Entry 6BJC (electron microscopy, 3.30 A resolution); this record covers chains C and D of the 14 polymer chains in the assembly.

# Chain C
Name: Tubulin alpha-1B chain
Organism: Sus scrofa
UniProt: Q2XVP4 (TBA1B_PIG); residues 1-451 here = UniProt positions 1-451
Chain sequence (451 residues; numbered 1 to 451; the number before each row is that of its first residue):
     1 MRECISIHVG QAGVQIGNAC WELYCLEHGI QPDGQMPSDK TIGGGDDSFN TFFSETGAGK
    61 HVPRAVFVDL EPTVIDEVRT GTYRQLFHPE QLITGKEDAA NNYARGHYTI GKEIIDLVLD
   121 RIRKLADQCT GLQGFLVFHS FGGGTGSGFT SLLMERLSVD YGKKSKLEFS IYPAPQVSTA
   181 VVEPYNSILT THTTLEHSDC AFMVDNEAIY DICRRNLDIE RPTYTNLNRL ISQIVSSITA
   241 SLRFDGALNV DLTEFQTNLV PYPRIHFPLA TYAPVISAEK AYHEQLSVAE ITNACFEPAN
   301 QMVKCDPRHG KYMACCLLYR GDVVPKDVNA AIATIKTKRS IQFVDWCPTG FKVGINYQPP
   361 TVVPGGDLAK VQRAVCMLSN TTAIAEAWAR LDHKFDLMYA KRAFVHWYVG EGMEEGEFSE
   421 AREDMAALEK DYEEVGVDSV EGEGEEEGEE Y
Disordered / not traced: 38-46, 440-451
Ligand contacts: GTP (guanosine-5'-triphosphate): Gly-10, Gln-11, Ala-12, Gln-15, Asp-69, Asp-98, Ala-99, Ala-100, Asn-101, Ser-140, Gly-143, Gly-144, Thr-145, Gly-146, Ile-171, Thr-179, Glu-183, Asn-206, Tyr-224, Leu-227, Asn-228, Ile-231

# Chain D
Name: Tubulin beta chain
Organism: Sus scrofa
UniProt: P02554 (TBB_PIG); the author numbering skips numbers that UniProt does not, so the offset changes along the chain: 1-44 = UniProt 1-44; 47-360 = UniProt 45-358; 369-455 = UniProt 359-445
Chain sequence (445 residues; each row starts with the number of its first residue; note: 10 numbers in that range are skipped by the numbering (no residue carries them; nothing is unmodelled there)):
     1 MREIVHIQAG QCGNQIGAKF WEVISDEHGI DPTGSYHGDS DLQL
    47 ERINVYYNEA AGNKYVPRAI LVDLEPGTMD SVRSGPFGQI FRPDNFVFGQ SGAGNNWAKG
   107 HYTEGAELVD SVLDVVRKES ESCDCLQGFQ LTHSLGGGTG SGMGTLLISK IREEYPDRIM
   167 NTFSVVPSPK VSDTVVEPYN ATLSVHQLVE NTDETYCIDN EALYDICFRT LKLTTPTYGD
   227 LNHLVSATMS GVTTCLRFPG QLNADLRKLA VNMVPFPRLH FFMPGFAPLT SRGSQQYRAL
   287 TVPELTQQMF DAKNMMAACD PRHGRYLTVA AVFRGRMSMK EVDEQMLNVQ NKNSSYFVEW
   347 IPNNVKTAVC DIPP
   369 RGLKMSATFI GNSTAIQELF KRISEQFTAM FRRKAFLHWY TGEGMDEMEF TEAESNMNDL
   429 VSEYQQYQDA TADEQGEFEE EGEEDEA
Disordered / not traced: 438-455
Ligand contacts: phosphomethylphosphonic acid guanylate ester (G2P): Gly-10, Gln-11, Cys-12, Gln-15, Ile-16, Glu-71, Ala-99, Gly-100, Asn-101, Ser-140, Gly-143, Gly-144, Thr-145, Gly-146, Val-171, Asp-179, Glu-183, Asn-206, Leu-209, Tyr-224, Leu-227, Asn-228

# Interface between chain C and chain D
Pairs across the interface - 48 pairs, chain C then chain D:
  Ala-247(C) / Gln-11(D)  hydrogen bond (backbone-side chain)
  Leu-248(C) / Asp-179(D)
  Leu-248(C) / Tyr-224(D)
  Asp-251(C) / Glu-71(D)
  Glu-254(C) / Glu-71(D)
  Glu-254(C) / Gly-100(D)
  Glu-254(C) / Asn-101(D)  hydrogen bond
  Gln-256(C) / Trp-407(D)
  Thr-257(C) / Gly-100(D)  hydrogen bond (side chain-backbone)
  Thr-257(C) / Phe-404(D)
  Thr-257(C) / Trp-407(D)
  Asn-258(C) / Asn-101(D)  hydrogen bond
  Asn-258(C) / Thr-180(D)
  Asn-258(C) / Val-181(D)
  Asn-258(C) / Phe-404(D)
  Val-260(C) / Phe-404(D)
  Val-260(C) / His-406(D)
  Val-260(C) / Trp-407(D)  hydrogen bond (backbone-side chain)
  Pro-261(C) / Phe-404(D)  hydrogen bond (backbone-backbone)
  Pro-261(C) / His-406(D)
  Tyr-262(C) / Arg-401(D)  hydrogen bond (side chain-backbone)
  Tyr-262(C) / Ala-403(D)
  Pro-325(C) / Tyr-210(D)
  Lys-326(C) / Phe-214(D)
  Lys-326(C) / Thr-220(D)
  Lys-326(C) / Thr-221(D)
  Lys-326(C) / Pro-222(D)
  Asn-329(C) / Val-177(D)
  Asp-345(C) / Arg-400(D)  salt bridge
  Trp-346(C) / Ala-397(D)
  Trp-346(C) / Met-398(D)
  Trp-346(C) / Arg-401(D)
  Trp-346(C) / Ala-403(D)  hydrophobic
  Pro-348(C) / Gln-394(D)
  Pro-348(C) / Ala-397(D)  hydrophobic
  Pro-348(C) / Met-398(D)
  Thr-349(C) / Ser-178(D)  hydrogen bond
  Thr-349(C) / Thr-180(D)
  Thr-349(C) / Val-181(D)
  Phe-351(C) / Asp-179(D)
  Phe-351(C) / Thr-180(D)
  Lys-352(C) / Asn-101(D)
  Lys-352(C) / Asp-179(D)
  Lys-352(C) / Thr-180(D)
  Lys-352(C) / Val-181(D)
  Val-353(C) / Asp-179(D)  hydrogen bond (backbone-backbone)
  Ser-439(C) / Arg-400(D)
  Ser-439(C) / Arg-401(D)
Interface residues without a listed pair, chain C (28 interface residues in all): Lys-163, Thr-253, Pro-263, Cys-347, Gly-350, Val-437, Asp-438
Interface residues without a listed pair, chain D (28 interface residues in all): Ser-97, Lys-105, Lys-402, Glu-411

# In short
Chain C and chain D each contribute 28 residues to their interface; the contacts include 9 hydrogen bonds and
1 salt bridge. Polar pairs include Asp-345(C)/Arg-400(D), Ala-247(C)/Gln-11(D) and Glu-254(C)/Asn-101(D).
Ligands of chain C: GTP. Chain D binds phosphomethylphosphonic acid guanylate ester.
Here chain C is Tubulin alpha-1B chain and chain D is Tubulin beta chain, both from Sus scrofa. Entry 6BJC
(TPX2_mini decorated GMPCPP-microtubule) was determined by electron microscopy.
